6W5X - chains A and T of the 3 polymer chains in the assembly; structure by X-ray diffraction, 2.59 A resolution.

== Chain A ==
Name: DNA polymerase eta
From: Homo sapiens
Notes: EC 2.7.7.7
UniProt: Q9Y253 (POLH_HUMAN); residue numbers follow UniProt; this construct covers 1-432
Amino-acid sequence (432 residues; row label = number of the first residue in the row):
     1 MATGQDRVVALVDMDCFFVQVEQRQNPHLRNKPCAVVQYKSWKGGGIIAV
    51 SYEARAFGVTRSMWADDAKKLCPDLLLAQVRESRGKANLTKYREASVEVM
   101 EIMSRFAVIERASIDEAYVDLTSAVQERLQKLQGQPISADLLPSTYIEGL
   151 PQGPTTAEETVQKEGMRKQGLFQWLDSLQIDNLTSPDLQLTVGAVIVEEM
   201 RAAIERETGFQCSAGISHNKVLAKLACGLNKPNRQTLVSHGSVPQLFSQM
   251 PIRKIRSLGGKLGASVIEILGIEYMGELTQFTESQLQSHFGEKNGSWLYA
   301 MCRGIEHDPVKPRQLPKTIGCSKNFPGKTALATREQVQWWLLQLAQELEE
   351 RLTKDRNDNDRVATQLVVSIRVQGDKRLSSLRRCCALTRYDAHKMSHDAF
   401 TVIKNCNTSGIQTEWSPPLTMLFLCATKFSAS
Unresolved in the structure: 155-159
Metal / ion sites: Mn2+ site 1: Asp13, Asp115, Glu116 (together with 0KX) (shared with 1 residue of chain P); Mn2+ site 2: Asp13, Met14, Asp115 (together with 0KX)
Small-molecule neighbours: 0KX (2'-deoxy-5'-O-[(R)-hydroxy{[(R)-hydroxy(phosphonooxy)phosphoryl]amino}phosphoryl]cytidine): Asp13, Met14, Asp15, Cys16, Phe17, Phe18, Ile48, Ala49, Tyr52, Arg55, Arg61, Ile114, Asp115, Glu116, Lys231
UniProt features mapped onto this chain:
  - binding site (Mg(2+)): Asp13, Met14, Asp115, Glu116
  - binding site (Mn(2+)): Asp13, Met14, Asp115, Glu116
  - binding site (a 2'-deoxyribonucleoside 5'-triphosphate): Arg61
  - natural variant: Val37 (deletion: In XPV), Leu75 (deletion: In XPV), Arg93 (R93P: In XPV), Arg111 (R111H: In XPV), Thr122 (T122P: In XPV), Gly153 (G153D: In a breast cancer sample), Thr191 (T191P: In XPV), Gly263 (G263V: In XPV), Val266 (V266D: In XPV), Gly295 (G295R: In XPV), Arg361 (R361S: In XPV)
  - mutagenesis: Tyr52 (Y52A/F: Reduces DNA polymerase activity; Y52E: Reduces DNA polymerase activity. Increases fidelity of replication and reduces translesion bypass), Arg61 (R61A: Reduces enzymatic activity by two-thirds), Ser62 (S62G: Increased DNA polymerase activity and translesion bypass compared to wild-type), Ala68 (A68S/V: Severe reduction in thymine dimer translesion bypass), Asn324 to Pro326 (Reduces binding to chromatin and to monoubiquitinated PCNA. Abolishes binding to monoubiquitinated PCNA; when associated with 705-E--H-713 Del)

== Chain T ==
Molecule: 12-nt DNA strand
Sequence (12 nucleotides; each row starts with the number of its first residue):
     1 CATXCTCACACT
Unresolved in the structure: 1
Modified / non-standard residues: 7BG (2-amino-7-benzyl-9-(2-deoxy-2-fluoro-5-O-phosphono-beta-D-arabinofuranosyl)-6-oxo-6,9-dihydro-1H-purin-7-ium) at position 4

== Chain A / chain T interface ==
Residue-residue contacts (38):
  Gln38(A) - 7BG_4(T)  sugar contact
  Gln38(A) - DC5(T)  sugar contact
  Tyr39(A) - 7BG_4(T)  hydrogen bond to the phosphate
  Tyr39(A) - DC5(T)  hydrogen bond to the phosphate
  Trp42(A) - DA2(T)  stacking on the base
  Gly46(A) - DT3(T)  base contact
  Ile47(A) - DT3(T)  base contact
  Ile48(A) - DT3(T)  hydrogen bond to the base
  Ile48(A) - 7BG_4(T)  base contact
  Ser62(A) - DT3(T)  base contact
  Trp64(A) - DT3(T)  hydrogen bond to the base
  Lys86(A) - DT6(T)  salt bridge to the phosphate
  Ala87(A) - DC5(T)  sugar contact
  Leu89(A) - DT6(T)  phosphate contact
  Arg93(A) - DT6(T)  salt bridge to the phosphate
  Arg93(A) - DC7(T)  salt bridge to the phosphate
  Lys311(A) - DC9(T)  salt bridge to the phosphate
  Arg313(A) - DA8(T)  phosphate contact
  Arg313(A) - DC9(T)  salt bridge to the phosphate
  Pro316(A) - DA8(T)  phosphate contact
  Lys317(A) - DA8(T)  hydrogen bond to the phosphate
  Lys317(A) - DC9(T)  salt bridge to the phosphate
  Thr318(A) - DC7(T)  sugar contact
  Thr318(A) - DA8(T)  hydrogen bond to the phosphate
  Ile319(A) - DC7(T)  phosphate contact
  Gly320(A) - DT6(T)  sugar contact
  Gly320(A) - DC7(T)  hydrogen bond to the phosphate
  Cys321(A) - DT6(T)  phosphate contact
  Ser322(A) - DC5(T)  sugar contact
  Ser322(A) - DT6(T)  hydrogen bond to the phosphate
  Lys323(A) - DC5(T)  salt bridge to the phosphate
  Asn324(A) - 7BG_4(T)  base contact
  Asn324(A) - DC5(T)  hydrogen bond to the phosphate
  Pro326(A) - DA2(T)  sugar contact
  Pro326(A) - 7BG_4(T)  phosphate contact
  Gly327(A) - DA2(T)  base contact
  Thr329(A) - DA2(T)  base contact
  Arg351(A) - DC7(T)  salt bridge to the phosphate
Interface residues without a listed pair, chain A (31 interface residues in all): Arg61, Leu315, Lys328, Leu378

== In short ==
The interface between chain A and chain T involves 31 residues on one side and 8 on the other; the contacts
include 9 hydrogen bonds, 8 salt bridges and 1 aromatic stacking contact. Polar contacts include
Ile48(A)-DT3(T), Trp64(A)-DT3(T) and Tyr39(A)-7BG_4(T). Chain A binds compound 0KX.
Chain A is DNA polymerase eta (Homo sapiens) and chain T is a 12-nt DNA strand; the structure, Crystal
structure of human polymerase eta complexed with N7-benzylguanine and dCTP*, was determined by X-ray
diffraction.
